PDB entry 4XLN | X-ray diffraction, 4.00 A resolution | chains C and P of the 9 polymer chains in the assembly

== Chain C ==
Name: DNA-directed RNA polymerase subunit beta
Source organism: Thermus aquaticus
Notes: EC 2.7.7.6
UniProt: Q9KWU7 (RPOB_THEAQ); residue numbers follow UniProt; this construct covers 1-1119
Chain sequence (1119 residues; row label = number of the first residue in the row):
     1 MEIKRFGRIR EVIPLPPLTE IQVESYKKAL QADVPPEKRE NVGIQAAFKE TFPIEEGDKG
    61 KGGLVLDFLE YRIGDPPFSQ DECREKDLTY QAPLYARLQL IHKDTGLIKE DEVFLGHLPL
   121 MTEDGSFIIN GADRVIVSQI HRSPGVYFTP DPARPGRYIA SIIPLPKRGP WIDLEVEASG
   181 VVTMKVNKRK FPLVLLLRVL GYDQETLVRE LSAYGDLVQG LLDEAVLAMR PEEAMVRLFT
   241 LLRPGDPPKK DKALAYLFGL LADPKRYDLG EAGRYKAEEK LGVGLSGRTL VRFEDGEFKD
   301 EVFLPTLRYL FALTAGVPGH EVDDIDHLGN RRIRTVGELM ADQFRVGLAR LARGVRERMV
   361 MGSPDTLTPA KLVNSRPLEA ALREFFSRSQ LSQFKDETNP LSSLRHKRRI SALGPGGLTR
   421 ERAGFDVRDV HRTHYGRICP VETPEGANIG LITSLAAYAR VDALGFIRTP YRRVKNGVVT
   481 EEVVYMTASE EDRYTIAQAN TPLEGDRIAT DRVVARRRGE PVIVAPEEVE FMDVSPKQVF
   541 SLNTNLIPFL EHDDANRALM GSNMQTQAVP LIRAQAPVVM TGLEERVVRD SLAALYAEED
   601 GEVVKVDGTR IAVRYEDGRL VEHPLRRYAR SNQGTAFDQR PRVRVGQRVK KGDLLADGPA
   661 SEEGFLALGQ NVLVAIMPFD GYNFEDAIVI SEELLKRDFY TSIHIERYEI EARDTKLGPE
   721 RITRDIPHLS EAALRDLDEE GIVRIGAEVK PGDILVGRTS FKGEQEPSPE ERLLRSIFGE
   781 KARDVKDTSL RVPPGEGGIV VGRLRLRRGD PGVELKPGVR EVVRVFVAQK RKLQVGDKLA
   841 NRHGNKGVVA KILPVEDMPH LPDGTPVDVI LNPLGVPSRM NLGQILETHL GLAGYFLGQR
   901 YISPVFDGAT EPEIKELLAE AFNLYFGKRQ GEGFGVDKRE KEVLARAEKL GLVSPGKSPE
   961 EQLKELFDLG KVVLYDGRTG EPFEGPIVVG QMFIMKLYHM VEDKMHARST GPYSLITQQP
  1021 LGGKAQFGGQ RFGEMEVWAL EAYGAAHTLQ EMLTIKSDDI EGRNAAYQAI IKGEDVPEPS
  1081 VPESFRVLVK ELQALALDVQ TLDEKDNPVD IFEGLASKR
Disordered / not traced: 1, 57-61, 1119

== Chain P ==
Molecule: 48-nt DNA strand
Sequence (48 nucleotides; numbered 1 to 48; the number before each row is that of its first residue):
     1 GCATCCGTGA GTCGAGGGTA ATAAGCACAA TTTAACACTT TTGTCAAG

== How chain C and chain P interact ==
Pairs across the interface (19):
  Asn130(C) - DT19(P)  base contact
  Arg134(C) - DG18(P)  salt bridge to the phosphate
  Lys188(C) - DC5(P)  salt bridge to the phosphate
  Arg376(C) - DT22(P)  salt bridge to the phosphate
  Arg383(C) - DA20(P)  sugar contact
  Arg383(C) - DA21(P)  hydrogen bond to the base
  Arg388(C) - DA20(P)  salt bridge to the phosphate
  Phe394(C) - DG17(P)  sugar contact
  Glu421(C) - DA10(P)  base contact
  Asn632(C) - DG17(P)  phosphate contact
  Lys1004(C) - DA15(P)  hydrogen bond to the sugar
  Gly1023(C) - DA15(P)  phosphate contact
  Lys1024(C) - DA15(P)  hydrogen bond to the phosphate
  Lys1024(C) - DG16(P)  phosphate contact
  Gln1030(C) - DG14(P)  phosphate contact
  Arg1031(C) - DC13(P)  salt bridge to the phosphate
  Arg1031(C) - DG14(P)  hydrogen bond to the phosphate
  Gly1033(C) - DC13(P)  phosphate contact
  Met1035(C) - DT12(P)  sugar contact
Other interface residues (no listed pair), chain C (20 interface residues in all): Gly1022, Ala1025, Glu1034, Glu1036

== Overview ==
The interface between chain C and chain P involves 20 residues on one side and 13 on the other, with 4
hydrogen bonds and 5 salt bridges. Among the polar pairs are Arg383(C)-DA21(P), Lys1004(C)-DA15(P) and
Lys1024(C)-DA15(P).
Chain C is DNA-directed RNA polymerase subunit beta (Thermus aquaticus) and chain P is a 48-nt DNA strand; the
structure, Crystal structure of T. aquaticus transcription initiation complex containing bubble promoter and
RNA, was determined by X-ray diffraction together with 4XLP and 4XLQ from the same study.
